PDB entry 7U7M | electron microscopy, 5.20 A resolution (low resolution: residue-level contacts below are approximate; hydrogen-bond / salt-bridge calls are withheld) | chains A and E of the 5 polymer chains in the assembly

== Chain A ==
Molecule: ATP-sensitive inward rectifier potassium channel 11
From: Rattus norvegicus
UniProtKB: P70673 (KCJ11_RAT); numbering as in UniProt (aligned over 1-390)
Chain sequence (390 residues; row label = number of the first residue in the row):
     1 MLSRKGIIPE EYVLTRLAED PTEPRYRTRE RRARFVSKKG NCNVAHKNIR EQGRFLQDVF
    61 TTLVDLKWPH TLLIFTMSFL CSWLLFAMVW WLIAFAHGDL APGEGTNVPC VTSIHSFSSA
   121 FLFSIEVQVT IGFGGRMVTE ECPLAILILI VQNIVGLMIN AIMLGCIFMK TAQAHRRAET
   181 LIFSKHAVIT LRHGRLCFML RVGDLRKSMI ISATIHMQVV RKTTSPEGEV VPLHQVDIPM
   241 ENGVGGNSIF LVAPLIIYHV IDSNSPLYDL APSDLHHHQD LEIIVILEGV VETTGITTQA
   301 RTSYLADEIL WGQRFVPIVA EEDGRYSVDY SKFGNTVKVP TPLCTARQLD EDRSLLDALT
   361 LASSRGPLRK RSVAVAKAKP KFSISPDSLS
Disordered / not traced: 1-31, 358-390

== Chain E ==
Molecule: ATP-binding cassette sub-family C member 8
From: Cricetus cricetus
UniProtKB: Q09427 (ABCC8_CRICR); residue numbers follow UniProt; this construct covers 1-1582
Chain sequence (1582 residues; numbered 1 to 1582; the number before each row is that of its first residue):
     1 MPLAFCGTEN HSAAYRVDQG VLNNGCFVDA LNVVPHVFLL FITFPILFIG WGSQSSKVHI
    61 HHSTWLHFPG HNLRWILTFI LLFVLVCEIA EGILSDGVTE SRHLHLYMPA GMAFMAAITS
   121 VVYYHNIETS NFPKLLIALL IYWTLAFITK TIKFVKFYDH AIGFSQLRFC LTGLLVILYG
   181 MLLLVEVNVI RVRRYIFFKT PREVKPPEDL QDLGVRFLQP FVNLLSKGTY WWMNAFIKTA
   241 HKKPIDLRAI AKLPIAMRAL TNYQRLCVAF DAQARKDTQS PQGARAIWRA LCHAFGRRLI
   301 LSSTFRILAD LLGFAGPLCI FGIVDHLGKE NHVFQPKTQF LGVYFVSSQE FLGNAYVLAV
   361 LLFLALLLQR TFLQASYYVA IETGINLRGA IQTKIYNKIM HMSTSNLSMG EMTAGQICNL
   421 VAIDTNQLMW FFFLCPNLWT MPVQIIVGVI LLYYILGVSA LIGAAVIILL APVQYFVATK
   481 LSQAQRTTLE HSNERLKQTN EMLRGMKLLK LYAWESIFCS RVEVTRRKEM TSLRAFAVYT
   541 SISIFMNTAI PIAAVLITFV GHVSFFKESD LSPSVAFASL SLFHILVTPL FLLSSVVRST
   601 VKALVSVQKL SEFLSSAEIR EEQCAPREPA PQGQAGKYQA VPLKVVNRKR PAREEVRDLL
   661 GPLQRLAPSM DGDADNFCVQ IIGGFFTWTP DGIPTLSNIT IRIPRGQLTM IVGQVGCGKS
   721 SLLLATLGEM QKVSGAVFWN SNLPDSEGED PSSPERETAA GSDIRSRGPV AYASQKPWLL
   781 NATVEENITF ESPFNKQRYK MVIEACSLQP DIDILPHGDQ TQIGERGINL SGGQRQRISV
   841 ARALYQQTNV VFLDDPFSAL DVHLSDHLMQ AGILELLRDD KRTVVLVTHK LQYLPHADWI
   901 IAMKDGTIQR EGTLKDFQRS ECQLFEHWKT LMNRQDQELE KETVMERKAS EPSQGLPRAM
   961 SSRDGLLLDE EEEEEEAAES EEDDNLSSVL HQRAKIPWRA CTKYLSSAGI LLLSLLVFSQ
  1021 LLKHMVLVAI DYWLAKWTDS ALVLSPAARN CSLSQECDLD QSVYAMVFTL LCSLGIVLCL
  1081 VTSVTVEWTG LKVAKRLHRS LLNRIILAPM RFFETTPLGS ILNRFSSDCN TIDQHIPSTL
  1141 ECLSRSTLLC VSALTVISYV TPVFLVALLP LAVVCYFIQK YFRVASRDLQ QLDDTTQLPL
  1201 VSHFAETVEG LTTIRAFRYE ARFQQKLLEY TDSNNIASLF LTAANRWLEV CMEYIGACVV
  1261 LIAAATSISN SLHRELSAGL VGLGLTYALM VSNYLNWMVR NLADMEIQLG AVKRIHALLK
  1321 TEAESYEGLL APSLIPKNWP DQGKIQIQNL SVRYDSSLKP VLKHVNTLIS PGQKIGICGR
  1381 TGSGKSSFSL AFFRMVDMFE GRIIIDGIDI AKLPLHTLRS RLSIILQDPV LFSGTIRFNL
  1441 DPEKKCSDST LWEALEIAQL KLVVKALPGG LDAIITEGGE NFSQGQRQLF CLARAFVRKT
  1501 SIFIMDEATA SIDMATENIL QKVVMTAFAD RTVVTIAHRV HTILSADLVM VLKRGAILEF
  1561 DKPETLLSQK DSVFASFVRA DK
Disordered / not traced: 623-675, 743-765, 930-986, 1044-1059, 1579-1582
Swiss-Prot annotation at these positions:
  - binding site (ATP): Trp-688, Gly-716, Ser-720, Ser-721, Ser-1483
  - binding site (Mg(2+)): Ser-720, Gln-775
  - binding site (ADP): Thr-1381, Gly-1382, Gly-1384, Lys-1385, Ser-1386, Ser-1387
  - glycosylation (N-linked (GlcNAc...) asparagine): Asn-10, Asn-1050
Small-molecule neighbours: ATP (adenosine-5'-triphosphate): Thr-404, Ser-405, Asn-406, Trp-688, Gly-716, Cys-717, Gly-718, Lys-719, Ser-720, Ser-721, Gln-775
What the authors report for this chain:
  - mutagenesis - K205A, K205E (10-fold): decreased binding to ATP (citing earlier work)

== How chain A and chain E interact ==
Residue-residue contacts (7; chain A residue first):
  Lys-47(A) with His-62(E)
  Asn-48(A) with His-62(E)
  Glu-51(A) with Asn-131(E)
  Gln-52(A) with Asn-131(E)
  Gly-53(A) with Phe-132(E)
  Cys-81(A) with Phe-41(E)
  Pro-102(A) with Ser-12(E)
Interface residues without a listed pair, chain A (11 interface residues in all): His-46, Ile-49, Ala-96, Ala-101
Interface residues without a listed pair, chain E (12 interface residues in all): His-11, Tyr-15, Val-17, Val-58, His-59, Ser-63, Thr-64

== Overview ==
11 residues of chain A and 12 residues of chain E are in contact. Chain E binds ATP. From UniProt: 5
ATP-binding residues, Mg2+-binding residues Ser-720(E) and Gln-775(E) and 6 ADP-binding residues on chain E.
The paper reports that K205A and K205E of chain E reduce binding to ATP.
Here chain A is ATP-sensitive inward rectifier potassium channel 11 (Rattus norvegicus) and chain E is
ATP-binding cassette sub-family C member 8 (Cricetus cricetus). Entry 7U7M (Cryo-EM structure of the
pancreatic ATP-sensitive potassium channel in the presence of carbamazepine and ATP with ...) was determined
by electron microscopy (same publication as 7TYS, 7TYT, 7U1E, 7U1Q, 7U1S, 7U24 and 4 further entries).
